PDB entry 4LVH | X-ray diffraction, 2.80 A resolution | chains A and C of the 3 polymer chains in the assembly

== Chain A ==
Name: Hemagglutinin
From: Influenza A virus
UniProtKB: C5MQE6 (C5MQE6_9INFA); the author numbering skips numbers that UniProt does not, so the offset changes along the chain: 1-270 = UniProt 18-287; 274-506 = UniProt 288-520
Amino-acid sequence (518 residues; numbered -8 to 512; 3 numbers in that range are skipped by the numbering (no residue carries them; nothing is unmodelled there); the number before each row is that of its first residue; numbers below 1 keep their minus sign (Ala-8 is residue -8)):
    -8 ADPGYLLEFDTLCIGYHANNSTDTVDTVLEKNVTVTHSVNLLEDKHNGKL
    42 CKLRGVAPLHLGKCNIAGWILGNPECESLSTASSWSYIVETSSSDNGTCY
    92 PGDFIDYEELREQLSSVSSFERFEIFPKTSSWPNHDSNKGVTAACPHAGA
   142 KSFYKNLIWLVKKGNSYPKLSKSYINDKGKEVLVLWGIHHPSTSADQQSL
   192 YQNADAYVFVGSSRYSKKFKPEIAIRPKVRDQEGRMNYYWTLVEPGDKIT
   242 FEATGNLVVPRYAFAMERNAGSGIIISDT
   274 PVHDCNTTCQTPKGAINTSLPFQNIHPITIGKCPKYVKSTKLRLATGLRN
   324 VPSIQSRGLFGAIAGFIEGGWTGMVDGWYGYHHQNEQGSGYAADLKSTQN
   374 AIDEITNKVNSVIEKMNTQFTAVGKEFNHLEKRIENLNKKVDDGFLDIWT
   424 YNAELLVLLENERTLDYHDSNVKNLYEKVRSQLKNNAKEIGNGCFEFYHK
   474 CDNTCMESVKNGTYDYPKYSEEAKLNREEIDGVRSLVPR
Unresolved in the structure: -8 to 48, 274-413, 428-512
Sequence notes: expression tag (-8 to 0, 507-512)
Disulfide bonds: Cys55-Cys67, Cys90-Cys136
Reported in the primary citation:
  - conformationally variable residues (loop rearrangement): Thr72 to Ser74, Lys169, Lys171

== Chain C ==
Name: Monoclonal antibody L-chain
From: Mus musculus
Notes: fragment: Fab fragment, light chain; antibody fragment or engineered binder
Amino-acid sequence (211 residues; row label = number of the first residue in the row; numbering starts at 0):
     0 DIQMTQSPASLAVSPGQRATITCRASESVSNYGINFINWFQQKPGQPPKL
    50 LIYTASNKGTGVPARFSGSGSGTDFTLTINPVEAEDTANYFCQQTKEVPY
   100 TFGGGTKLEIKRADAAPTVSIFPPSSEQLTSGGASVVCFLNNFYPKINVK
   150 WKIDGSERQNGVLNSWTDQDSKDSTYSMSSTLTLDEYERHNSYTCEATHK
   200 TSTSPIVKSFN
Unresolved in the structure: 0
Disulfide bonds: Cys22-Cys91, Cys137-Cys194

== Chain A / chain C interface ==
Contacting residue pairs (22; chain A residue first):
  Leu70(A) - Asn30(C)
  Ser71(A) - Asn30(C)
  Ser71(A) - Tyr31(C)
  Thr72(A) - Tyr31(C)
  Ala73(A) - Tyr31(C)
  Ala73(A) - Gly32(C)
  Phe111(A) - Asn30(C)
  Phe111(A) - Ile33(C)
  Glu112(A) - Ile33(C)
  Arg113(A) - Asn30(C)
  Arg113(A) - Phe35(C)
  Arg113(A) - Lys95(C)
  Arg113(A) - Glu96(C)
  Phe114(A) - Glu96(C)
  Glu115(A) - Glu96(C)  hydrogen bond (backbone-side chain)
  Glu115(A) - Val97(C)  hydrogen bond (side chain-backbone)
  Glu115(A) - Tyr99(C)  hydrogen bond
  Thr120(A) - Pro98(C)
  Lys146(A) - Glu26(C)  salt bridge
  Tyr253(A) - Lys95(C)
  Tyr253(A) - Glu96(C)  hydrogen bond (side chain-backbone)
  Tyr253(A) - Val97(C)
Interface residues without a listed pair, chain A (14 interface residues in all): Ser69, Ser74
Interface residues without a listed pair, chain C (12 interface residues in all): Ser29
From the paper, about this interface:
  - pairs named by the authors: Thr72(A)-Tyr31(C), Glu115(A)-Tyr99(C) (hydrogen bond), Glu115(A)-Glu96(C) (backbone contact), Glu115(A)-Val97(C) (backbone contact)
  - epitope / paratope residues, chain A: Thr72(A), Glu115(A), Tyr253(A)
  - epitope / paratope residues, chain C: Asn30(C), Tyr31(C), Glu96(C), Tyr99(C)

== In short ==
14 residues of chain A face 12 of chain C across their interface, with 4 hydrogen bonds and 1 salt bridge.
Polar pairs include Lys146(A)-Glu26(C), Glu115(A)-Glu96(C) and Glu115(A)-Val97(C). The authors report a
contact between Thr72(A) and Tyr31(C); a hydrogen bond between Glu115(A) and Tyr99(C); backbone contacts
between Glu115(A) and Glu96(C) and Glu115(A) and Val97(C). The paper reports epitope/paratope residues
Thr72(A), Glu115(A) and Asn30(C) among others; conformational variability at Thr72(A), Lys169(A) and
Lys171(A).
Here chain A is Hemagglutinin (Influenza A virus) and chain C is Monoclonal antibody L-chain (Mus musculus).
Entry 4LVH (Insight into highly conserved H1 subtype-specific epitopes in influenza virus hemagglutinin) was
determined by X-ray diffraction.
